PDB entry 2DZN | X-ray diffraction, 2.20 A resolution | chains A and B

== Chain A ==
Protein: Probable 26S proteasome regulatory subunit p28
Organism: Saccharomyces cerevisiae
UniProtKB: P50086 (PSDA_YEAST); residue numbers follow UniProt; this construct covers 1-228
Amino-acid sequence (228 residues; each row starts with the number of its first residue):
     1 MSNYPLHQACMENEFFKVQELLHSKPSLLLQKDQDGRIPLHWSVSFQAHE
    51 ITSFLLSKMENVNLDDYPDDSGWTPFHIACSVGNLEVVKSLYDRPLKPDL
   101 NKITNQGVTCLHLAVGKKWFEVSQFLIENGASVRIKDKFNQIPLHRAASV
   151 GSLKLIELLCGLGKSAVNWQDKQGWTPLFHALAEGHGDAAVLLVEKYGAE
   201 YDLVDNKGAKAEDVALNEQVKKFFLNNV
Unresolved in the structure: 1-2

== Chain B ==
Protein: 26S protease regulatory subunit 6B homolog
Organism: Saccharomyces cerevisiae
Notes: fragment: C-terminal domain
UniProtKB: P33298 (PRS6B_YEAST); numbering as in UniProt (aligned over 348-428)
Amino-acid sequence (82 residues; numbered 347 to 428; the number before each row is that of its first residue):
   347 MERRLIFGTIASKMSLAPEADLDSLIIRNDSLSGAVIAAIMQEAGLRAVR
   397 KNRYVILQSDLEEAYATQVKTDNTVDKFDFYK
Unresolved in the structure: 347-359, 417-428
Differences from the reference sequence: initiating methionine (347)

== How chain A and chain B interact ==
Contacting residue pairs - 29 pairs, chain A then chain B:
  Gln8(A) - Tyr400(B)
  Gln34(A) - Lys397(B)  hydrogen bond (side chain-backbone)
  Gln34(A) - Arg399(B)
  Asp35(A) - Lys397(B)  salt bridge
  Asp35(A) - Arg399(B)  salt bridge
  Asp35(A) - Leu403(B)
  Arg37(A) - Glu365(B)  salt bridge
  Trp42(A) - Leu403(B)  hydrophobic
  Ser45(A) - Pro364(B)
  Ser45(A) - Glu365(B)  hydrogen bond
  Trp73(A) - Glu365(B)
  Trp73(A) - Gln404(B)
  Ser81(A) - Glu365(B)  hydrogen bond (side chain-backbone)
  Gln106(A) - Glu408(B)
  Lys117(A) - Pro364(B)  hydrogen bond (side chain-backbone)
  Lys117(A) - Glu365(B)
  Lys117(A) - Ala366(B)  hydrogen bond (side chain-backbone)
  Phe139(A) - Arg374(B)
  Gln141(A) - Ile373(B)  hydrogen bond (side chain-backbone)
  Arg146(A) - Asp367(B)  salt bridge
  Arg146(A) - Ser370(B)
  Ser149(A) - Ile373(B)
  Gln173(A) - Ile373(B)
  Gln173(A) - Arg374(B)  hydrogen bond (side chain-backbone)
  Gln173(A) - Asn375(B)
  Gln173(A) - Asp376(B)  hydrogen bond (side chain-backbone)
  Trp175(A) - Asp376(B)
  His180(A) - Ile373(B)
  Glu184(A) - Ile373(B)
Interface residues without a listed pair, chain A (25 interface residues in all): Met11, Phe46, Asp70, Ser71, Ile78, Val82, Leu113
Interface residues without a listed pair, chain B (19 interface residues in all): Asn398, Val401, Ser405, Tyr411

== In short ==
Chain A and chain B form an interface of 25 and 19 residues respectively; the contacts include 8 hydrogen
bonds and 4 salt bridges. Polar pairs include Asp35(A)-Lys397(B), Asp35(A)-Arg399(B) and Arg37(A)-Glu365(B).
Here chain A is Probable 26S proteasome regulatory subunit p28 and chain B is 26S protease regulatory subunit
6B homolog, both from Saccharomyces cerevisiae. Entry 2DZN (Crystal structure analysis of yeast Nas6p
complexed with the proteasome subunit, rpt3) was determined by X-ray diffraction.
